Entry 9E1W (electron microscopy, 3.20 A resolution); this record covers chains A and I of the 11 polymer chains in the assembly.

[Chain A]
Name: Histone H3.2
Organism: Xenopus laevis
UniProtKB: P84233 (H32_XENLA); residues 0-135 here correspond to UniProt positions 1-136 (UniProt number = residue number + 1)
Chain sequence (136 residues; numbered 0 to 135; the number before each row is that of its first residue; numbering starts at 0):
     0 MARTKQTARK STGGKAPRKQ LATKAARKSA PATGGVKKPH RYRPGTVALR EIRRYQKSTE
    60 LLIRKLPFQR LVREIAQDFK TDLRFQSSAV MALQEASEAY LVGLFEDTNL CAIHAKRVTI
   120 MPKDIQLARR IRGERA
Not modelled in the structure: 0-36, 134-135
UniProt features mapped onto this chain:
  - modified residue: Arg2 (Asymmetric dimethylarginine), Thr3 (Phosphothreonine), Lys4 (Allysine), Gln5 (5-glutamyl dopamine), Thr6 (Phosphothreonine), Arg8 (Citrulline), Lys9 (N6,N6,N6-trimethyllysine), Ser10 (ADP-ribosylserine), Thr11 (Phosphothreonine), Lys14 (N6-(2-hydroxyisobutyryl)lysine), Arg17 (Asymmetric dimethylarginine), Lys18 (N6-(2-hydroxyisobutyryl)lysine), Lys23 (N6-(2-hydroxyisobutyryl)lysine), Arg26 (Citrulline), Lys27 (N6,N6,N6-trimethyllysine), Ser28 (ADP-ribosylserine), Lys36 (N6,N6,N6-trimethyllysine), Lys37 (N6-methyllysine), Tyr41 (Phosphotyrosine), Lys56 (N6,N6,N6-trimethyllysine) and 8 more in UniProt
  - lipidation: Cys110 (S-palmitoyl cysteine)

[Chain I]
Molecule: 151-nt DNA strand
Organism: Homo sapiens
Sequence (151 nucleotides; numbered -74 to 76; the number before each row is that of its first residue; numbers below 1 keep their minus sign (DC-74 is residue -74)):
   -74 CACAGGATGT ATATATCTGA CACGTGCCTG GAGACTAGGG AGTAATCCCC TTGGCGGTTA
   -14 AAACGCGGGG GACAGCGCGT ACGTGCGTTT AAGCGGTGCT AGAGCTGTCT ACGACCAATT
    46 GAGCGGCCTC GGCACCGGGA TTCTCCAGGG C

[Interface between chain A and chain I]
Pairs across the interface (22; chain A residue first):
  Arg40(A) - DG8(I)  base contact
  Arg40(A) - DT9(I)  hydrogen bond to the base
  Arg40(A) - DG10(I)  sugar contact
  Tyr41(A) - DT-67(I)  phosphate contact
  Tyr41(A) - DG-66(I)  sugar contact
  Tyr41(A) - DT9(I)  sugar contact
  Tyr41(A) - DG10(I)  hydrogen bond to the phosphate
  Arg42(A) - DT9(I)  phosphate contact
  Pro43(A) - DG8(I)  phosphate contact
  Pro43(A) - DT9(I)  phosphate contact
  Gly44(A) - DG8(I)  phosphate contact
  Gly44(A) - DT9(I)  hydrogen bond to the phosphate
  Thr45(A) - DT9(I)  phosphate contact
  Val46(A) - DT9(I)  hydrogen bond to the phosphate
  Val46(A) - DG10(I)  phosphate contact
  Ala47(A) - DT9(I)  hydrogen bond to the phosphate
  Arg49(A) - DG-66(I)  sugar contact
  Arg49(A) - DT-65(I)  phosphate contact
  Arg63(A) - DG18(I)  salt bridge to the phosphate
  Lys64(A) - DG18(I)  phosphate contact
  Leu65(A) - DG18(I)  hydrogen bond to the phosphate
  Arg69(A) - DA17(I)  salt bridge to the phosphate
Also at the interface, not in a pair above, chain A (16 interface residues in all): His39, Pro66, Arg83
Also at the interface, not in a pair above, chain I (9 interface residues in all): DA28

[In short]
16 residues of chain A and 9 residues of chain I are in contact; the contacts include 6 hydrogen bonds and 2
salt bridges. Polar contacts include Arg40(A)-DT9(I), Tyr41(A)-DG10(I) and Gly44(A)-DT9(I).
Here chain A is Histone H3.2 (Xenopus laevis) and chain I is a 151-nt DNA strand (Homo sapiens). Entry 9E1W
(Snf2h bound nucleosome complex - ClassC3) was determined by electron microscopy together with 9E1L, 9E1M,
9E1N, 9E1O, 9E1P, 9E1Q and 4 further entries from the same study.
